PDB entry 7YH7 | electron microscopy, 3.30 A resolution | chains A and C of the 9 polymer chains in the assembly

[Chain A (and C)]
Molecule: Spike glycoprotein
Organism: Severe acute respiratory syndrome coronavirus 2
Notes: chain C of this document is another copy of the same molecule, construct and numbering; everything in this record applies to it too
UniProt: P0DTC2 (SPIKE_SARS2); numbering as in UniProt (aligned over 12-1210)
Sequence (1199 residues; each row starts with the number of its first residue):
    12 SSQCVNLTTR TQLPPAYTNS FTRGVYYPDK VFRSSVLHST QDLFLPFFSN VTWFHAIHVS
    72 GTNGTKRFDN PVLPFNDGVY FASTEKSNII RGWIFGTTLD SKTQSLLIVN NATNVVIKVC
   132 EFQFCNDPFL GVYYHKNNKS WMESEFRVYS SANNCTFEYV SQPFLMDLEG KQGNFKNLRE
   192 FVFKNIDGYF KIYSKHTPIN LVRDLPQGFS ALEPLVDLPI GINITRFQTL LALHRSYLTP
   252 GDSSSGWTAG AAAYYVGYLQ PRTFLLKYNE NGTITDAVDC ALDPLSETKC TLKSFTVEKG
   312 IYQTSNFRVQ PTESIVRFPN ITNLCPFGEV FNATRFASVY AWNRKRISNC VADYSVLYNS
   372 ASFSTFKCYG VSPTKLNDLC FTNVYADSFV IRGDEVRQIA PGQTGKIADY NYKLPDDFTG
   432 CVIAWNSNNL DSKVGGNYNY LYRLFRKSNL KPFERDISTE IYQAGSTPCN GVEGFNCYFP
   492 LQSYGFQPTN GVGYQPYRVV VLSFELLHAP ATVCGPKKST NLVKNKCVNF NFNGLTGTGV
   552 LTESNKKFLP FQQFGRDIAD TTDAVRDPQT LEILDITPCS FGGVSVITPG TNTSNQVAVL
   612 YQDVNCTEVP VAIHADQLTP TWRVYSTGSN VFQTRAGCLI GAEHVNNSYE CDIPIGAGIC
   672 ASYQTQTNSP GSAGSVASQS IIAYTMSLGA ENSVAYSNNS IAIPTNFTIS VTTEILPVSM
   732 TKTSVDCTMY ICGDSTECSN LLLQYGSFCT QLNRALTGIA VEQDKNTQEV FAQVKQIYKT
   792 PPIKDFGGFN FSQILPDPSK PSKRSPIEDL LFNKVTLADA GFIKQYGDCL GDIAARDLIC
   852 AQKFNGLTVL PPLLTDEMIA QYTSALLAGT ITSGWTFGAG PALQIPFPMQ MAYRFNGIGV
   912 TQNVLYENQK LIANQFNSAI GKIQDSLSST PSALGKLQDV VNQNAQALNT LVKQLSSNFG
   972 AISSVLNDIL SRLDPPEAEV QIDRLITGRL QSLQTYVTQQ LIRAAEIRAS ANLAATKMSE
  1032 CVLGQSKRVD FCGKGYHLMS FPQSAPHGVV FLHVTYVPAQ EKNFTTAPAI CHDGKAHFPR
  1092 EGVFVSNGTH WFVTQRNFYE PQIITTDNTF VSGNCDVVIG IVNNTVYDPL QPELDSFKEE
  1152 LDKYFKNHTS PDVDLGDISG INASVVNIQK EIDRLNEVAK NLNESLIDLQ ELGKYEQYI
Not modelled in the structure: 12-26, 68-81, 96-99, 108-115, 122-124, 135-166, 173-187, 211-214, 232-236, 243-263, 621-640, 677-691, 827-855, 1142-1210 (chain C: 12-26, 67-80, 97-100, 110-115, 136-164, 173-186, 210-214, 243-263, 621-640, 677-689, 828-855, 1142-1210)
Construct notes: engineered mutation G682 (Arg in P0DTC2), S683 (Arg in P0DTC2), G685 (Arg in P0DTC2), P817 (Phe in P0DTC2), P892 (Ala in P0DTC2), P899 (Ala in P0DTC2), P942 (Ala in P0DTC2), P986 (Lys in P0DTC2), P987 (Val in P0DTC2)
UniProt features mapped onto this chain:
  - region: N280 to C301 (Putative superantigen), R403 to D405 (Integrin-binding motif), N448 to F456 (Immunodominant HLA epitope recognized by the CD8+), P681, A684 (Putative superantigen), S816 to Y837 (Fusion peptide 1), K835 to F855 (Fusion peptide 2), D1163 to E1202 (Heptad repeat 2)
  - site: R815, S816 (Cleavage)
  - glycosylation: N17 (N-linked (GlcNAc...) (complex) asparagine), N61 (N-linked (GlcNAc...) (hybrid) asparagine), N74 (N-linked (GlcNAc...) (complex) asparagine), N122 (N-linked (GlcNAc...) (hybrid) asparagine), N149 (N-linked (GlcNAc...) (complex) asparagine), N165 (N-linked (GlcNAc...) (complex) asparagine), N234 (N-linked (GlcNAc...) (high mannose) asparagine), N282 (N-linked (GlcNAc...) (complex) asparagine), T323 (O-linked (GalNAc) threonine), S325 (O-linked (HexNAc...) serine), N331 (N-linked (GlcNAc...) (complex) asparagine), N343 (N-linked (GlcNAc...) (complex) asparagine), N603 (N-linked (GlcNAc...) (hybrid) asparagine), N616 (N-linked (GlcNAc...) (complex) asparagine), N657 (N-linked (GlcNAc...) (complex) asparagine), T676 (O-linked (GlcNAc...) threonine), T678 (O-linked (GlcNAc...) threonine), N709 (N-linked (GlcNAc...) (high mannose) asparagine), N717 (N-linked (GlcNAc...) (hybrid) asparagine), N801 (N-linked (GlcNAc...) (hybrid) asparagine) and 6 more in UniProt
  - natural variant: S13 (S13I: In strain: Epsilon/B.1.427/B.1.429), L18 (L18F: In strain: Beta/B.1.351, Gamma/P.1 and 1 more), T19 (T19I: In strain: Omicron/BQ.1.1, Omicron/XBB.1.5 and 1 more; T19R: In strain: Delta/B.1.617.2, Omicron/BA.2 and 4 more), T20 (T20N: In strain: Gamma/P.1), L24 to A27 (sequence variant, change not given here; In strain: Omicron/BA.2, Omicron/BA.2.12.1 and 6 more), P26 (P26S: In strain: Gamma/P.1), Q52 (Q52H: In strain: Omicron/EG.5.1), A67 (A67V: In strain: Eta/B.1.525, Omicron/BA.1), H69 to V70 (deletion: In strain: Alpha/B.1.1.7, Eta/B.1.525 and 5 more), G75 (G75V: In strain: Lambda/C.37), T76 (T76I: In strain: Lambda/C.37), D80 (D80A: In strain: Beta/B.1.351), 81 further natural variant entries in UniProt
  - mutagenesis: H69 to V70 (Increased incorporation of cleaved spike into virions), N121 (N121Q: Partial loss of biliverdin affinity), R190 (R190K: Partial loss of biliverdin affinity), N234 (N234Q: Increased resistance to neutralizing antibodies), N331 (N331Q: Reduced viral infectivity), N343 (N343Q: Reduced viral infectivity), L452 (L452R: Increased resistance to neutralizing antibodies. Decreases HLA binding to NF9 epitope. Increased binding affinity to human ACE2), Y453 (Y453F: Decreased HLA binding to NF9 epitope. Increased binding affinity to human ACE2), A475 (A475V: Increased resistance to neutralizing antibodies), V483 (V483A: Increased resistance to neutralizing antibodies), E484 (E484D: Increased replication in human TMEM106B overexpressing cells), F490 (F490L: Increased resistance to neutralizing antibodies and human covalescent sera neutralization), 12 further mutagenesis entries in UniProt
Disulfide bonds: C291-C301, C336-C361, C379-C432, C391-C525, C480-C488, C538-C590, C617-C649, C662-C671, C738-C760, C743-C749, C1032-C1043, C1082-C1126
Glycans and other covalent adducts: N-acetylglucosamine (NAG) linked to N61, N282, N331, N343, N616, N657, N709, N801, N1074, N1098, N1134
What the authors report for this chain:
  - mutagenesis - S443N: decreased binding to NIV-8 Fab heavy chain

[How chain A and chain C interact]
Pairs across the interface (119; chain A residue first):
  K41(A) - Q563(C)
  K41(A) - Q564(C)
  V42(A) - Q563(C)  hydrogen bond (backbone-side chain)
  V42(A) - F565(C)
  V42(A) - R567(C)
  F43(A) - K558(C)
  F43(A) - F559(C)  hydrophobic
  F43(A) - Q563(C)
  F43(A) - F565(C)  hydrogen bond (backbone-backbone)
  F43(A) - G566(C)
  F43(A) - R567(C)  hydrogen bond (backbone-backbone)
  R44(A) - D571(C)  salt bridge
  V47(A) - I569(C)  hydrophobic
  Y200(A) - R357(C)
  Y200(A) - N394(C)  hydrogen bond
  P225(A) - F562(C)  hydrophobic
  P230(A) - R357(C)  hydrogen bond (backbone-side chain)
  P230(A) - Y396(C)  hydrogen bond (backbone-side chain)
  N282(A) - K558(C)  hydrogen bond
  Y369(A) - T415(C)
  A372(A) - K417(C)
  G413(A) - P987(C)
  D737(A) - N317(C)
  M740(A) - R319(C)  hydrogen bond
  Q755(A) - S968(C)
  Q755(A) - N969(C)
  Q755(A) - F970(C)  hydrogen bond (backbone-backbone)
  Y756(A) - Q965(C)
  Y756(A) - S968(C)
  Y756(A) - F970(C)
  G757(A) - Q965(C)
  G757(A) - S968(C)
  S758(A) - T961(C)
  S758(A) - Q965(C)  hydrogen bond (backbone-side chain)
  F759(A) - Q965(C)
  F759(A) - F970(C)  hydrophobic
  F759(A) - Q1002(C)
  F759(A) - S1003(C)
  F759(A) - T1006(C)
  Q762(A) - T1006(C)
  R765(A) - Q957(C)
  T768(A) - Q314(C)  hydrogen bond
  K786(A) - G700(C)
  K786(A) - A701(C)
  K786(A) - K1045(C)
  Q787(A) - A701(C)
  Q787(A) - N703(C)  hydrogen bond
  I788(A) - A701(C)  hydrogen bond (backbone-backbone)
  I788(A) - E702(C)
  I788(A) - N703(C)  hydrogen bond (backbone-backbone)
  Y789(A) - N703(C)
  K790(A) - E702(C)
  K790(A) - N703(C)  hydrogen bond (backbone-backbone)
  P792(A) - Y707(C)  hydrophobic
  D796(A) - Y707(C)
  F797(A) - Y707(C)
  G857(A) - F592(C)
  T859(A) - D614(C)
  L861(A) - Q613(C)
  P863(A) - A668(C)  hydrogen bond (backbone-backbone)
  L864(A) - P665(C)  hydrophobic
  L864(A) - A668(C)
  L864(A) - G669(C)  hydrogen bond (backbone-backbone)
  M869(A) - G669(C)
  M869(A) - L699(C)
  Q872(A) - L699(C)
  Y873(A) - L699(C)
  T883(A) - V705(C)
  G889(A) - K1045(C)  hydrogen bond (backbone-side chain)
  A890(A) - G1046(C)
  A890(A) - Y1047(C)  hydrophobic
  A890(A) - V1068(C)
  G891(A) - V1068(C)
  P892(A) - P1069(C)
  L894(A) - A713(C)  hydrophobic
  L894(A) - P715(C)
  L894(A) - E1072(C)
  Q895(A) - A706(C)  hydrogen bond (side chain-backbone)
  Q895(A) - S711(C)  hydrogen bond
  Q895(A) - I712(C)
  Q895(A) - A713(C)
  I896(A) - Y707(C)
  I896(A) - I712(C)  hydrophobic
  P897(A) - Y707(C)  hydrophobic
  P897(A) - S711(C)
  F898(A) - Y707(C)
  M900(A) - T1077(C)
  M900(A) - A1078(C)
  M900(A) - P1079(C)
  Y904(A) - V1094(C)
  Y904(A) - R1107(C)
  N907(A) - R1107(C)
  T912(A) - F1121(C)
  Q913(A) - P1090(C)  hydrogen bond (side chain-backbone)
  N914(A) - F1089(C)
  N914(A) - F1121(C)
  N914(A) - S1123(C)  hydrogen bond
  Y917(A) - P1079(C)
  Y917(A) - F1089(C)  hydrophobic
  Y917(A) - V1129(C)
  E918(A) - S1123(C)
  N978(A) - T547(C)
  S982(A) - K386(C)
  S982(A) - L390(C)
  R983(A) - G381(C)  hydrogen bond (side chain-backbone)
  R983(A) - V382(C)
  R983(A) - S383(C)  hydrogen bond (backbone-backbone)
  L984(A) - G381(C)
  L984(A) - V382(C)
  L984(A) - K386(C)
  D985(A) - S383(C)  hydrogen bond
  D985(A) - K386(C)  salt bridge
  Q1005(A) - Q1002(C)  hydrogen bond
  R1019(A) - E1017(C)  salt bridge
  S1030(A) - V1040(C)  hydrogen bond (side chain-backbone)
  S1030(A) - D1041(C)
  E1031(A) - R1039(C)  salt bridge
  E1031(A) - V1040(C)
  R1039(A) - R1039(C)
Other interface residues (no listed pair), chain A (84 interface residues in all): Y38, S45, H49, E224, I231, D427, N856, V860, P862, L865, T866, S884, W886, L1001, L1012, T1027, G1035, E1111
Other interface residues (no listed pair), chain C (91 interface residues in all): T385, T430, L517, K557, L560, A647, I666, G667, M697, S704, S708, N709, G971, G999, I1013, F1042, N1074, G1093, V1128

[In short]
Chain A and chain C form an interface of 84 and 91 residues respectively; the contacts include 27 hydrogen
bonds and 4 salt bridges. Polar contacts include R44(A)-D571(C), D985(A)-K386(C) and R1019(A)-E1017(C). The
paper reports that S443N of chain A reduces binding to NIV-8 Fab heavy chain.
Both chains are Spike glycoprotein (Severe acute respiratory syndrome coronavirus 2). Entry 7YH7 (SARS-CoV-2
spike in complex with neutralizing antibody NIV-8 (state 2)) was determined by electron microscopy (same
publication as 8HES and 7YH6).
